PDB entry 1PG7 | X-ray diffraction, 2.50 A resolution | chains H and L of the 4 polymer chains in the assembly

# Chain H
Molecule: humanized antibody D3H44
From: Mus musculus, Homo sapiens
Notes: fragment: antigen-binding fragment; antibody fragment or engineered binder
Chain sequence (217 residues; each row starts with the number of its first residue; a row labelled like 82A-82C holds insertion residues (82A, then the next letters in order)):
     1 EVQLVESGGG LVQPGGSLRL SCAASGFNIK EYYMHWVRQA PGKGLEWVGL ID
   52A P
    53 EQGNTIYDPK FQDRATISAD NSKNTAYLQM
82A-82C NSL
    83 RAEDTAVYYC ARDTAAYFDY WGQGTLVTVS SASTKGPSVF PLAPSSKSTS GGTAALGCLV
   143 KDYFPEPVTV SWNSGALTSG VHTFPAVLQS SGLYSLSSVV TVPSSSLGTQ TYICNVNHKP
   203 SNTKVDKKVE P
Not modelled in the structure: 129-132
Cystine bridges: Cys-22/Cys-92, Cys-140/Cys-196

# Chain L
Molecule: humanized antibody D3H44
From: Mus musculus, Homo sapiens
Notes: fragment: antigen-binding fragment; antibody fragment or engineered binder
Chain sequence (213 residues; row label = number of the first residue in the row):
     1 DIQMTQSPSS LSASVGDRVT ITCRASRDIK SYLNWYQQKP GKAPKVLIYY ATSLAEGVPS
    61 RFSGSGSGTD YTLTISSLQP EDFATYYCLQ HGESPWTFGQ GTKVEIKRTV AAPSVFIFPP
   121 SDEQLKSGTA SVVCLLNNFY PREAKVQWKV DNALQSGNSQ ESVTEQDSKD STYSLSSTLT
   181 LSKADYEKHK VYACEVTHQG LSSPVTKSFN RGE
Cystine bridges: Cys-23/Cys-88, Cys-134/Cys-194

# Interface between chain H and chain L
Residue-residue contacts (59; chain H residue first):
  His-35(H) / Trp-96(L)
  Gln-39(H) / Gln-38(L)  hydrogen bond
  Gln-39(H) / Tyr-87(L)
  Lys-43(H) / Tyr-87(L)
  Gly-44(H) / Tyr-87(L)
  Leu-45(H) / Pro-44(L)  hydrophobic
  Leu-45(H) / Tyr-87(L)  hydrophobic
  Leu-45(H) / Phe-98(L)
  Glu-46(H) / Phe-98(L)
  Trp-47(H) / Pro-95(L)  hydrophobic
  Trp-47(H) / Trp-96(L)
  Trp-47(H) / Phe-98(L)
  Ile-58(H) / Ser-94(L)
  Asp-60(H) / Pro-95(L)
  Pro-61(H) / Pro-95(L)
  Tyr-91(H) / Lys-42(L)
  Tyr-91(H) / Ala-43(L)  hydrophobic
  Asp-95(H) / Trp-96(L)
  Ala-98(H) / Asn-34(L)  hydrogen bond (backbone-side chain)
  Ala-98(H) / His-91(L)
  Ala-98(H) / Trp-96(L)
  Tyr-99(H) / Asn-34(L)
  Tyr-99(H) / Tyr-36(L)
  Tyr-99(H) / Val-46(L)  hydrophobic
  Tyr-99(H) / Tyr-49(L)  hydrophobic
  Phe-100(H) / Tyr-36(L)  hydrogen bond (backbone-side chain)
  Phe-100(H) / Val-46(L)
  Trp-103(H) / Ala-43(L)  hydrophobic
  Trp-103(H) / Pro-44(L)  hydrogen bond (side chain-backbone)
  Phe-122(H) / Ser-121(L)
  Phe-122(H) / Glu-123(L)
  Phe-122(H) / Gln-124(L)
  Pro-123(H) / Ser-121(L)
  Pro-123(H) / Glu-123(L)
  Leu-124(H) / Phe-118(L)
  Leu-124(H) / Val-133(L)  hydrophobic
  Ala-125(H) / Phe-118(L)
  Ala-137(H) / Phe-116(L)  hydrophobic
  Ala-137(H) / Phe-118(L)
  Leu-141(H) / Ser-131(L)
  Lys-143(H) / Gln-124(L)
  His-164(H) / Asn-137(L)  hydrogen bond
  His-164(H) / Asn-138(L)
  His-164(H) / Ser-174(L)  hydrogen bond
  Phe-166(H) / Leu-135(L)  hydrophobic
  Phe-166(H) / Ser-162(L)
  Phe-166(H) / Thr-164(L)
  Phe-166(H) / Ser-174(L)
  Phe-166(H) / Leu-175(L)
  Phe-166(H) / Ser-176(L)
  Pro-167(H) / Ser-162(L)  hydrogen bond (backbone-side chain)
  Pro-167(H) / Val-163(L)
  Val-169(H) / Gln-160(L)
  Val-169(H) / Glu-161(L)
  Leu-170(H) / Gln-160(L)  hydrogen bond (backbone-side chain)
  Gln-171(H) / Gln-160(L)
  Val-181(H) / Leu-135(L)  hydrophobic
  Thr-183(H) / Asn-137(L)
  Lys-209(H) / Glu-123(L)  salt bridge
Also at the interface, not in a pair above, chain H (41 interface residues in all): Val-37, Leu-50, Lys-62, Gly-104, Val-121, Ser-127, Thr-135, Ala-136, Leu-138
Also at the interface, not in a pair above, chain L (37 interface residues in all): Asp-1, Ile-117, Ser-127, Thr-129, Thr-180

# Summary
41 residues of chain H and 37 residues of chain L are in contact; the contacts include 8 hydrogen bonds and 1
salt bridge. Among the polar pairs are Lys-209(H)/Glu-123(L), Gln-39(H)/Gln-38(L) and Ala-98(H)/Asn-34(L).
Here chain H is humanized antibody D3H44 and chain L is humanized antibody D3H44, both from Mus musculus, Homo
sapiens. Entry 1PG7 (Murine 6A6 Fab in complex with humanized anti-Tissue Factor D3H44 Fab) was determined by
X-ray diffraction.
